Entry 2PR0 (X-ray diffraction, 1.72 A resolution); this record covers chain A.

# Chain A
Name: sylvaticin
Organism: Pythium sylvaticum
Chain sequence (94 residues; row label = number of the first residue in the row):
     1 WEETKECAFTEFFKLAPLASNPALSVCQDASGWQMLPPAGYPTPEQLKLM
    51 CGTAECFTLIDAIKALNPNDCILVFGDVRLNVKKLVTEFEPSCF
Disulfides: C7-C71, C27-C56, C51-C93
Metal / ion sites: Ni2+ site 1: W1 (together with 2-amino-2-hydroxymethyl-propane-1,3-diol) (shared with 1 residue of chain B); Ni2+ site 2: F94 (together with 2-amino-2-hydroxymethyl-propane-1,3-diol) (shared with 1 residue of chain B)

# In short
Chain A is sylvaticin (Pythium sylvaticum); the structure, Crystal structure of Sylvaticin, a new secreted
protein from Pythium Sylvaticum, was determined by X-ray diffraction, deposited together with 2POS.
